Entry 2CJX (X-ray diffraction, 1.70 A resolution); this record covers chains A and B of the 3 polymer chains in the assembly.

== Chain A ==
Protein: Caspase-3
Organism: Homo sapiens
Notes: EC 3.4.22.56; fragment: alpha subunit, residues 29-175
UniProt: P42574 (CASP3_HUMAN); residue numbers follow UniProt; this construct covers 29-175
Amino-acid sequence (147 residues; each row starts with the number of its first residue):
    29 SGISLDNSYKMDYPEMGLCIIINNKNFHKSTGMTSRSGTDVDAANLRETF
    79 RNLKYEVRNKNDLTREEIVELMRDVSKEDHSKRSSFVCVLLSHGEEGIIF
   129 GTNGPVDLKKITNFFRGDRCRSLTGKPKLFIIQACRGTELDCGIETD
UniProt features mapped onto this chain:
  - active site: His121, Cys163
  - modified residue: Cys163 (S-nitrosocysteine)

== Chain B ==
Protein: Caspase-3
Organism: Homo sapiens
Notes: EC 3.4.22.56; fragment: beta subunit, residues 176-277
UniProt: P42574 (CASP3_HUMAN); residue numbers follow UniProt; this construct covers 176-277
Amino-acid sequence (103 residues; each row starts with the number of its first residue):
   175 ASGVADDMACHKIPVEADFLYAYSTAPGYYSWRNSKDGSWFIQSLCAMLK
   225 QYADKLEFMHILTRVNRKVATEFESFSFDATFHAKKQIPCIVSMLTKELY
   275 FYH
Unresolved in the structure: 175-185
Sequence notes: cloning artifact (175); engineered mutation Ala179 (Asp in P42574)
UniProt features mapped onto this chain:
  - modified residue: Arg207 (Microbial infection: ADP-riboxanated arginine)

== How chain A and chain B interact ==
Contacting residue pairs (102; chain A residue first):
  Asp34(A) - Lys271(B)
  Asn35(A) - Lys271(B)
  Asn35(A) - Glu272(B)  hydrogen bond (backbone-backbone)
  Ser36(A) - Lys271(B)
  Ser36(A) - Glu272(B)
  Ser36(A) - Tyr274(B)
  Tyr37(A) - Asp192(B)  hydrogen bond
  Tyr37(A) - Leu269(B)
  Tyr37(A) - Thr270(B)  hydrogen bond (side chain-backbone)
  Tyr37(A) - Lys271(B)
  Tyr37(A) - Glu272(B)  hydrogen bond (backbone-backbone)
  Met39(A) - Leu273(B)  hydrophobic
  Met39(A) - Tyr274(B)
  Met39(A) - His277(B)
  Asp40(A) - His277(B)
  Met44(A) - Phe275(B)
  Arg64(A) - Arg207(B)
  Ser65(A) - Arg207(B)  hydrogen bond (backbone-side chain)
  Ser65(A) - Ser209(B)
  Gly66(A) - Ser209(B)  hydrogen bond (backbone-backbone)
  Gly66(A) - Gly212(B)
  Val69(A) - Lys210(B)
  Val69(A) - Asp211(B)
  Asp70(A) - Gly212(B)
  Asp70(A) - Ser213(B)  hydrogen bond
  Asp70(A) - Ile216(B)
  Asn73(A) - Cys220(B)
  Asn73(A) - Lys224(B)  hydrogen bond
  Leu74(A) - Ile216(B)  hydrophobic
  Leu74(A) - Cys220(B)  hydrophobic
  Thr77(A) - Cys220(B)  hydrogen bond
  Thr77(A) - Leu223(B)
  Thr77(A) - Lys224(B)
  Phe78(A) - Leu223(B)  hydrophobic
  Leu81(A) - Ala227(B)  hydrophobic
  Tyr83(A) - Phe275(B)
  Glu124(A) - Pro201(B)
  Glu124(A) - Gly202(B)  hydrogen bond (side chain-backbone)
  Lys137(A) - Glu190(B)  salt bridge
  Thr140(A) - Phe193(B)
  Thr140(A) - Tyr195(B)
  Phe143(A) - Phe193(B)
  Arg144(A) - Val189(B)
  Arg144(A) - Phe193(B)
  Gly145(A) - Val189(B)  hydrogen bond (backbone-backbone)
  Asp146(A) - Val189(B)
  Thr152(A) - Ile187(B)
  Gly153(A) - Asp192(B)
  Lys154(A) - Asp192(B)
  Pro155(A) - Asp192(B)
  Pro155(A) - Leu273(B)  hydrophobic
  Lys156(A) - Ala191(B)
  Lys156(A) - Asp192(B)  hydrogen bond (backbone-backbone)
  Lys156(A) - Phe193(B)
  Lys156(A) - Leu194(B)  hydrogen bond (backbone-backbone)
  Leu157(A) - Leu194(B)
  Leu157(A) - Phe232(B)  hydrophobic
  Leu157(A) - Leu273(B)  hydrophobic
  Phe158(A) - Phe193(B)  hydrophobic
  Phe158(A) - Leu194(B)  hydrogen bond (backbone-backbone)
  Phe158(A) - Tyr195(B)
  Phe158(A) - Ala196(B)  hydrogen bond (backbone-backbone)
  Ile159(A) - Ala196(B)
  Ile159(A) - Phe215(B)  hydrophobic
  Ile159(A) - Leu219(B)  hydrophobic
  Ile160(A) - Ala196(B)  hydrogen bond (backbone-backbone)
  Ile160(A) - Tyr197(B)  hydrophobic
  Ile160(A) - Ser198(B)  hydrogen bond (backbone-backbone)
  Gln161(A) - Ser198(B)  hydrogen bond
  Gln161(A) - Ser205(B)  hydrogen bond
  Gln161(A) - Ser213(B)  hydrogen bond
  Gln161(A) - Phe215(B)
  Gln161(A) - Ile216(B)
  Ala162(A) - Ser198(B)
  Ala162(A) - Ser205(B)
  Cys163(A) - Tyr203(B)
  Cys163(A) - Tyr204(B)  hydrophobic
  Cys163(A) - Ser205(B)  hydrogen bond (side chain-backbone)
  Arg164(A) - Tyr197(B)
  Arg164(A) - Thr199(B)  hydrogen bond (side chain-backbone)
  Arg164(A) - Ala200(B)
  Arg164(A) - Pro201(B)
  Arg164(A) - Gly202(B)  hydrogen bond (backbone-backbone)
  Arg164(A) - Tyr203(B)  hydrogen bond (backbone-backbone)
  Arg164(A) - Cys264(B)
  Gly165(A) - Gly202(B)
  Gly165(A) - Tyr203(B)  hydrogen bond (backbone-backbone)
  Gly165(A) - Tyr204(B)
  Thr166(A) - Gly202(B)  hydrogen bond (backbone-backbone)
  Thr166(A) - Tyr204(B)
  Glu167(A) - Gly202(B)  hydrogen bond (backbone-backbone)
  Glu167(A) - Tyr203(B)
  Glu167(A) - Tyr204(B)  hydrogen bond (backbone-backbone)
  Leu168(A) - Tyr203(B)
  Leu168(A) - Tyr204(B)  hydrophobic
  Leu168(A) - Trp206(B)  hydrophobic
  Leu168(A) - Thr255(B)
  Asp169(A) - Tyr203(B)
  Asp169(A) - Lys259(B)
  Asp169(A) - Lys260(B)  hydrogen bond (backbone-backbone)
  Cys170(A) - Ala258(B)
  Gly171(A) - Lys260(B)
Other interface residues (no listed pair), chain A (49 interface residues in all): Ser63, Thr67, Leu119, Leu136
Other interface residues (no listed pair), chain B (49 interface residues in all): Asn208, Gln217, Phe256

== In short ==
The chain A/chain B interface involves 49 residues from each chain, with 29 hydrogen bonds and 1 salt bridge.
Polar contacts include Lys137(A)-Glu190(B), Tyr37(A)-Asp192(B) and Tyr37(A)-Thr270(B). UniProt lists
active-site residues His121(A) and Cys163(A) on chain A.
Here chain A is Caspase-3 and chain B is Caspase-3, both from Homo sapiens. Entry 2CJX (Extended substrate
recognition in caspase-3 revealed by high resolution X-ray structure analysis) was determined by X-ray
diffraction, deposited together with 2DKO and 2CJY.
